Entry 2PMK (X-ray diffraction, 1.60 A resolution); this record covers chain A.

== Chain A ==
Name: Alpha-hemolysin translocation ATP-binding protein hlyB
Organism: Escherichia coli
Notes: fragment: ABC transporter (Residues 467-707)
UniProtKB: P08716 (HLYBP_ECOLI); numbering as in UniProt (aligned over 467-707)
Amino-acid sequence (243 residues; row label = number of the first residue in the row):
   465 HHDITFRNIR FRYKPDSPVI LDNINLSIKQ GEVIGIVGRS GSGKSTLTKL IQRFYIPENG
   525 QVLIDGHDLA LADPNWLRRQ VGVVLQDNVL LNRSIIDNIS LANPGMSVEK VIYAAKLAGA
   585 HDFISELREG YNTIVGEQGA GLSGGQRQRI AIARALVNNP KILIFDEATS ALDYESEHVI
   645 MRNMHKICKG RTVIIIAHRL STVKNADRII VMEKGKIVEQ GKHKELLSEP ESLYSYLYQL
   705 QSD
Differences from the reference sequence: expression tag (465-466)
Curated features (UniProtKB/Swiss-Prot):
  - binding site (ATP): Gly-502 to Ser-509
Residues lining bound ligands: TNP-ADP / ADP: Tyr-477, Pro-482, Ile-484, Arg-503, Ser-504, Gly-505, Ser-506, Gly-507, Lys-508, Ser-509, Thr-510, Lys-513, Tyr-519, Glu-631

== Summary ==
Chain A binds TNP-ADP / ADP. Curated annotation (UniProt) lists 8 ATP-binding residues.
Chain A is Alpha-hemolysin translocation ATP-binding protein hlyB (Escherichia coli); the structure, Crystal
structures of an isolated ABC-ATPase in complex with TNP-ADP, was determined by X-ray diffraction, deposited
together with 3B5J.
